PDB entry 4BBR | X-ray diffraction, 3.40 A resolution | chains A and E of the 13 polymer chains in the assembly

# Chain A
Name: DNA-directed RNA polymerase II subunit RPB1
From: Saccharomyces cerevisiae
Notes: EC 2.7.7.6
UniProtKB: P04050 (RPB1_YEAST); residue numbers follow UniProt; this construct covers 1-1733
Sequence (1733 residues; row label = number of the first residue in the row):
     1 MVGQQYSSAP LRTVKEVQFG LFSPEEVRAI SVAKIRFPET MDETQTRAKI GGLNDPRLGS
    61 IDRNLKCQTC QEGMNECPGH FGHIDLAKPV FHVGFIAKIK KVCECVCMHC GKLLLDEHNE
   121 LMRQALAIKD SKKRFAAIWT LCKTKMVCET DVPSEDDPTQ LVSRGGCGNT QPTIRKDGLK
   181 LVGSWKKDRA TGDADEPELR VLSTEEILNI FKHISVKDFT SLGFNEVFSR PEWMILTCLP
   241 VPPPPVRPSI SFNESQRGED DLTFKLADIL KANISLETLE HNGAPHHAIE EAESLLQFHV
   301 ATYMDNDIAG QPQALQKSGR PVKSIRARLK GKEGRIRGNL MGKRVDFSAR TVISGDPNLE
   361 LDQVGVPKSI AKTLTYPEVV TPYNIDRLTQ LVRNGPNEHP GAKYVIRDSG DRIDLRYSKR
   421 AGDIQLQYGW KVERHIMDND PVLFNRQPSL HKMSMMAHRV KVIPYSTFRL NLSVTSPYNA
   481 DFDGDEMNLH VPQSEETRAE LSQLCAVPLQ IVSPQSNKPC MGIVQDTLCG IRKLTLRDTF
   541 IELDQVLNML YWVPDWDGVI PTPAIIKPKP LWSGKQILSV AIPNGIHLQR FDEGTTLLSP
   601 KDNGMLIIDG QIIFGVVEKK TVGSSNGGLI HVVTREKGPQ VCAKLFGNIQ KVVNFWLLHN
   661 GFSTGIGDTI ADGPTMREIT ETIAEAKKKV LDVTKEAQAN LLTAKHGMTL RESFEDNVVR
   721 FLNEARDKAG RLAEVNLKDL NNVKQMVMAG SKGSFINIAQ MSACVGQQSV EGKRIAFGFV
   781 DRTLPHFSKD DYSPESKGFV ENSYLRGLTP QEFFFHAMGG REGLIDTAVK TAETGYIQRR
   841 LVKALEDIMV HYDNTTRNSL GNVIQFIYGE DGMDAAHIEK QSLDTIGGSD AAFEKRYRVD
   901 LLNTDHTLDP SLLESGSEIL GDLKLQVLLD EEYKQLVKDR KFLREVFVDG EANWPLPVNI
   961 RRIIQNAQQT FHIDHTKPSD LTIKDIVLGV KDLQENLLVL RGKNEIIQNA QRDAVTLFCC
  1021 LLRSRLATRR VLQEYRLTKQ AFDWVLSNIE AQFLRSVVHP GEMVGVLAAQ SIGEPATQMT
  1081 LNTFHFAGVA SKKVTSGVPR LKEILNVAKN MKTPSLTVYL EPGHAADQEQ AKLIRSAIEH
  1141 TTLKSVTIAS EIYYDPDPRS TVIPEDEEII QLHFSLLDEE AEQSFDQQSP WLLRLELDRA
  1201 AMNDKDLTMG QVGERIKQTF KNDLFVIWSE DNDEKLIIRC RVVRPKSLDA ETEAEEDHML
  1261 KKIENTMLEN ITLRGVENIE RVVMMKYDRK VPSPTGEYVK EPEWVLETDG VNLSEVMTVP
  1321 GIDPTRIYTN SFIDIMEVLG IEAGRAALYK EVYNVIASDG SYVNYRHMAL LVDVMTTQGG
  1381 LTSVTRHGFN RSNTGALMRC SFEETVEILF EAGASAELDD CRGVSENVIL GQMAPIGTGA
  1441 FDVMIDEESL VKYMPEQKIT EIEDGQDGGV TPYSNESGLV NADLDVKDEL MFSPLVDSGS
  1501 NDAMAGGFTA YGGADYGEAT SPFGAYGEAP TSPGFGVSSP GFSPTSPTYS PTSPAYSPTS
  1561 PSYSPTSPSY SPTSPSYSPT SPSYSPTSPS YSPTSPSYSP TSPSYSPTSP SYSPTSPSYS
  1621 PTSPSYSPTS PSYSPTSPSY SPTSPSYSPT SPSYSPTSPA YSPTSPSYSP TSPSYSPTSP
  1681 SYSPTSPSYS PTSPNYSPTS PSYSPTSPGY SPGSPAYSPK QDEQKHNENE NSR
Disordered / not traced: 1-2, 187-194, 1082-1092, 1176-1186, 1245-1253, 1456-1733
Curated features (UniProtKB/Swiss-Prot):
  - region: Pro-248 to Asp-260 (Lid loop), Asn-306 to Lys-323 (Rudder loop), Pro-810 to Glu-822 (Bridging helix)
  - binding site (Zn(2+)): Cys-67, Cys-70, Cys-77, His-80, Cys-107, Cys-110, Cys-148, Cys-167
  - binding site (Mg(2+)): Asp-481, Asp-483, Asp-485
  - modified residue: Thr-1471 (Phosphothreonine)
  - cross-link (Glycyl lysine isopeptide (Lys-Gly)): Lys-695 (interchain with G-Cter in ubiquitin), Lys-1246 (interchain with G-Cter in ubiquitin), Lys-1350 (interchain with G-Cter in ubiquitin)
Metal / ion sites: Zn2+ site 1: Cys-67, Cys-70, Cys-77, His-80; Zn2+ site 2: Cys-107, Cys-110, Cys-148, Cys-167; Mg2+ site 1: Asn-479, Asp-481, Asp-485; Mg2+ site 2 near Asp-481 (its only coordinating residue here)
From the paper describing this entry:
  - Mg2+ coordination: Asp-481
  - conformationally variable residues (side-chain flip): Asp-481, Asp-483

# Chain E
Name: DNA-directed RNA polymerases I, II, and III subunit rpabc 1
From: Saccharomyces cerevisiae
UniProtKB: P20434 (RPAB1_YEAST); residue numbers follow UniProt; this construct covers 1-215
Sequence (215 residues; row label = number of the first residue in the row):
     1 MDQENERNIS RLWRAFRTVK EMVKDRGYFI TQEEVELPLE DFKAKYCDSM GRPQRKMMSF
    61 QANPTEESIS KFPDMGSLWV EFCDEPSVGV KTMKTFVIHI QEKNFQTGIF VYQNNITPSA
   121 MKLVPSIPPA TIETFNEAAL VVNITHHELV PKHIRLSSDE KRELLKRYRL KESQLPRIQR
   181 ADPVALYLGL KRGEVVKIIR KSETSGRYAS YRICM
Disordered / not traced: 1

# Chain A / chain E interface
Pairs across the interface (100):
  Arg-857(A) / Tyr-168(E)  hydrogen bond (side chain-backbone)
  Arg-857(A) / Leu-170(E)
  Arg-857(A) / Gln-174(E)
  Leu-860(A) / Gln-174(E)  hydrogen bond (backbone-side chain)
  Gly-861(A) / Gln-174(E)
  Asn-862(A) / Ser-173(E)  hydrogen bond (side chain-backbone)
  Asn-862(A) / Gln-174(E)
  Asn-862(A) / Arg-177(E)
  Val-863(A) / Leu-170(E)  hydrophobic
  Val-863(A) / Gln-174(E)  hydrogen bond (backbone-backbone)
  Val-863(A) / Pro-176(E)
  Gln-865(A) / Tyr-208(E)
  Phe-866(A) / Tyr-168(E)
  Phe-866(A) / Leu-175(E)  hydrophobic
  Phe-866(A) / Tyr-208(E)  hydrogen bond (backbone-side chain)
  Phe-866(A) / Ser-210(E)
  Phe-866(A) / Tyr-211(E)  hydrophobic
  Ile-867(A) / Tyr-168(E)
  Gly-869(A) / Thr-204(E)  hydrogen bond (backbone-side chain)
  Glu-870(A) / Arg-200(E)  salt bridge
  Glu-870(A) / Ser-202(E)  hydrogen bond
  Glu-870(A) / Thr-204(E)
  Glu-870(A) / Ser-205(E)  hydrogen bond (backbone-side chain)
  Glu-870(A) / Tyr-208(E)
  Asp-871(A) / Thr-204(E)
  Asp-871(A) / Ser-205(E)
  Phe-942(A) / Lys-201(E)
  Phe-942(A) / Gly-206(E)
  Phe-942(A) / Arg-207(E)
  Glu-945(A) / Lys-201(E)  salt bridge
  Val-946(A) / Lys-201(E)
  Val-946(A) / Ser-202(E)
  Val-946(A) / Gly-206(E)
  Phe-947(A) / Glu-203(E)
  Trp-954(A) / Glu-203(E)
  Leu-956(A) / Thr-204(E)
  Asn-1004(A) / Arg-167(E)
  Ile-1006(A) / Glu-163(E)
  Ile-1006(A) / Leu-164(E)  hydrophobic
  Ile-1006(A) / Arg-167(E)
  Ile-1006(A) / Tyr-168(E)  hydrophobic
  Ile-1007(A) / Arg-167(E)
  Ile-1007(A) / Tyr-168(E)  hydrophobic
  Ala-1010(A) / Tyr-168(E)
  Asp-1013(A) / Ser-205(E)
  Asp-1013(A) / Arg-207(E)
  Ala-1014(A) / Ser-205(E)
  Thr-1016(A) / Ser-205(E)
  Thr-1016(A) / Arg-207(E)
  Leu-1017(A) / Glu-203(E)
  Leu-1017(A) / Thr-204(E)
  Leu-1017(A) / Ser-205(E)  hydrogen bond (backbone-backbone)
  Leu-1017(A) / Gly-206(E)
  Met-1317(A) / Arg-14(E)
  Met-1317(A) / Val-142(E)
  Thr-1318(A) / Arg-11(E)  hydrogen bond
  Thr-1318(A) / Arg-14(E)  hydrogen bond (backbone-side chain)
  Thr-1318(A) / Val-141(E)
  Pro-1324(A) / Val-142(E)  hydrophobic
  Pro-1324(A) / His-147(E)  hydrogen bond (backbone-side chain)
  Thr-1325(A) / His-146(E)
  Thr-1325(A) / His-147(E)  hydrogen bond (backbone-side chain)
  Thr-1325(A) / Glu-148(E)  hydrogen bond (backbone-backbone)
  Arg-1326(A) / Glu-148(E)
  Ile-1327(A) / His-147(E)  hydrogen bond (backbone-side chain)
  Glu-1337(A) / Pro-183(E)
  Val-1338(A) / Ile-144(E)
  Val-1338(A) / Pro-183(E)
  Leu-1339(A) / Ile-144(E)  hydrophobic
  Leu-1339(A) / His-147(E)
  Leu-1339(A) / Val-150(E)
  Leu-1339(A) / Pro-183(E)
  Leu-1339(A) / Val-184(E)
  Gly-1340(A) / Asp-182(E)
  Gly-1340(A) / Pro-183(E)
  Ile-1341(A) / Asp-182(E)  hydrogen bond (backbone-side chain)
  Ile-1341(A) / Arg-212(E)
  Glu-1342(A) / Pro-151(E)
  Glu-1342(A) / His-153(E)
  Glu-1342(A) / Ile-198(E)
  Glu-1342(A) / Arg-200(E)  salt bridge
  Glu-1342(A) / Arg-212(E)  salt bridge
  Ala-1343(A) / Leu-149(E)
  Ala-1343(A) / Val-150(E)  hydrophobic
  Arg-1345(A) / Arg-200(E)
  Ala-1346(A) / Leu-149(E)  hydrophobic
  Tyr-1349(A) / Glu-203(E)
  Tyr-1365(A) / Glu-203(E)
  Tyr-1365(A) / Thr-204(E)
  Arg-1366(A) / Thr-204(E)
  Asp-1373(A) / Arg-200(E)  salt bridge
  Thr-1376(A) / Arg-212(E)  hydrogen bond (backbone-side chain)
  Thr-1377(A) / Pro-176(E)
  Thr-1377(A) / Arg-177(E)  hydrogen bond (backbone-backbone)
  Thr-1377(A) / Arg-212(E)
  Gln-1378(A) / Arg-177(E)
  Gln-1378(A) / Met-215(E)
  Gly-1379(A) / Arg-177(E)
  Gly-1379(A) / Gln-179(E)
  Gly-1379(A) / Met-215(E)
Other interface residues (no listed pair), chain A (54 interface residues in all): Val-1319, Pro-1320, Tyr-1328, Ile-1335, Met-1336, Gly-1380
Other interface residues (no listed pair), chain E (44 interface residues in all): Ala-138, Arg-169, Ile-178, Ala-209

# Summary
Chain A and chain E form an interface of 54 and 44 residues respectively, with 18 hydrogen bonds and 5 salt
bridges. Polar contacts include Glu-870(A)/Arg-200(E), Glu-945(A)/Lys-201(E) and Glu-1342(A)/Arg-200(E). From
UniProt: 8 Zn2+-binding residues and 3 Mg2+-binding residues on chain A. From the paper: Mg2+ coordination by
Asp-481(A); conformational variability at Asp-481(A) and Asp-483(A).
Here chain A is DNA-directed RNA polymerase II subunit RPB1 and chain E is DNA-directed RNA polymerases I, II,
and III subunit rpabc 1, both from Saccharomyces cerevisiae. Entry 4BBR (Structure of RNA polymerase II-TFIIB
complex) was determined by X-ray diffraction (same publication as 4BBS).
